9CQ4 - chains A and K of the 12 polymer chains in the assembly; structure by electron microscopy, 3.27 A resolution.

# Chain A
Name: G115 TCR delta chain
Organism: Homo sapiens
Chain sequence (283 residues; row label = number of the first residue in the row; numbers below 1 keep their minus sign (Ala-14 is residue -14)):
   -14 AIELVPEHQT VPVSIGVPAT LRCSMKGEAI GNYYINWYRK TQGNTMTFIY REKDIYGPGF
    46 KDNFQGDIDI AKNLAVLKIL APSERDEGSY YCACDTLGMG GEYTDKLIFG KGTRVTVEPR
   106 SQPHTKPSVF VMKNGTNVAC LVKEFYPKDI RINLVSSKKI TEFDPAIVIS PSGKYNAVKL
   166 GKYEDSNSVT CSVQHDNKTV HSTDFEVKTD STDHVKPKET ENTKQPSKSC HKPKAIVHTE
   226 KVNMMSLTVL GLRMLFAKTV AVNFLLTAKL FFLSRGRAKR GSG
Disordered / not traced: -14 to 221, 259-268

# Chain K
Name: T-cell surface glycoprotein CD3 delta chain
Organism: Homo sapiens
UniProt: P04234 (CD3D_HUMAN); residue numbers follow UniProt; this construct covers 1-171
Chain sequence (174 residues; row label = number of the first residue in the row):
     1 MEHSTFLSGL VLATLLSQVS PFKIPIEELE DRVFVNCNTS ITWVEGTVGT LLSDITRLDL
    61 GKRILDPRGI YRCNGTDIYK DKESTVQVHY RMCQSCVELD PATVAGIIVT DVIATLLLAL
   121 GVFCFAGHET GRLSGAADTQ ALLRNDQVYQ PLRDRDDAQY SHLGGNWARN KGSG
Disordered / not traced: 1-21, 129-174
Construct notes: expression tag (172-174)
Disulfide bonds: Cys37-Cys73, Cys93-Cys96
Glycans and other covalent adducts: N-acetylglucosamine (NAG) linked to Asn38, Asn74
Swiss-Prot annotation at these positions:
  - modified residue (Phosphotyrosine): Tyr149, Tyr160
  - glycosylation (N-linked (GlcNAc...) asparagine): Asn38, Asn74
From the paper describing this entry:
  - post-translational modification sites: Asn38, Asn74

# Interface between chain A and chain K
Pairs across the interface (25):
  Thr224(A) - Gln94(K)  hydrogen bond (side chain-backbone)
  Thr224(A) - Cys96(K)
  Glu225(A) - Cys93(K)
  Glu225(A) - Cys96(K)
  Glu225(A) - Glu98(K)
  Lys226(A) - Glu98(K)
  Asn228(A) - Ser95(K)
  Asn228(A) - Cys96(K)  hydrogen bond (side chain-backbone)
  Asn228(A) - Val97(K)
  Met229(A) - Val97(K)  hydrophobic
  Met229(A) - Glu98(K)
  Met229(A) - Thr103(K)
  Leu232(A) - Val97(K)  hydrophobic
  Thr233(A) - Thr103(K)
  Leu240(A) - Thr110(K)
  Leu240(A) - Asp111(K)
  Ala246(A) - Leu118(K)  hydrophobic
  Val247(A) - Ala114(K)
  Val247(A) - Leu118(K)  hydrophobic
  Leu250(A) - Leu118(K)  hydrophobic
  Ala253(A) - Phe125(K)
  Lys254(A) - Cys124(K)
  Lys254(A) - Phe125(K)
  Lys254(A) - His128(K)  hydrogen bond
  Phe257(A) - Phe125(K)  hydrophobic
Also at the interface, not in a pair above, chain A (17 interface residues in all): Leu237, Lys243, Leu251
Also at the interface, not in a pair above, chain K (20 interface residues in all): Leu99, Asp100, Ile107, Leu117, Gly121, Val122
The authors on this interface:
  - pairs named by the authors: Lys243(A)-Asp111(K)

# In short
17 residues of chain A and 20 residues of chain K are in contact, with 3 hydrogen bonds. Polar pairs include
Thr224(A)-Gln94(K), Asn228(A)-Cys96(K) and Lys254(A)-His128(K). The authors report a contact between Lys243(A)
and Asp111(K). N-acetylglucosamine is covalently linked to Asn38(K) and Asn74(K). The paper reports
modification sites Asn38(K) and Asn74(K).
Here chain A is G115 TCR delta chain and chain K is T-cell surface glycoprotein CD3 delta chain, both from
Homo sapiens. Entry 9CQ4 (G115 gamma delta TCR/CD3 complex bound by OKT3 Fab) was determined by electron
microscopy together with 9CQ7, 9CQ8 and 9CQL from the same study.
